7X34 - chains C and 3; structure by electron microscopy, 3.10 A resolution.

Chain C:
Molecule: Zuotin
From: Saccharomyces cerevisiae
Reference sequence: P32527 (ZUO1_YEAST); residue numbers follow UniProt; this construct covers 334-433
Chain sequence (100 residues; each row starts with the number of its first residue):
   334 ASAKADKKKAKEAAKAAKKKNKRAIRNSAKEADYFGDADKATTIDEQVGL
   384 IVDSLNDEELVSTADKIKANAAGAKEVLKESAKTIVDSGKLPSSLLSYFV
Reported in the primary citation:
  - binding site for the 130-nt RNA strand (chain 3): Lys337, Lys352, Arg356
  - mutagenesis - K352A/R356A: decreased growth

Chain 3:
Molecule: 130-nt RNA strand
From: Saccharomyces cerevisiae
Sequence (130 nucleotides; row label = number of the first residue in the row):
  1637 CGCCCGUCGCUAGUACCGAUUGAAUGGCUUAGUGAGGCCUCAGGAUCUGC
  1687 UUAGAGAAGGGGGCAACUCCAUCUCAGAGCGGAGAAUUUGGACAAACUUG
  1737 GUCAUUUAGAGGAACUAAAAGUCGUAACAA
Disordered / not traced: 1637-1672

How chain C and chain 3 interact:
Residue-residue contacts (13):
  Lys337(C) - A1693(3)  phosphate contact
  Lys341(C) - A1693(3)  salt bridge to the phosphate
  Lys344(C) - A1693(3)  phosphate contact
  Lys344(C) - A1694(3)  phosphate contact
  Lys348(C) - G1697(3)  phosphate contact
  Lys348(C) - G1698(3)  base contact
  Lys348(C) - C1700(3)  base contact
  Lys351(C) - G1696(3)  phosphate contact
  Lys352(C) - G1697(3)  phosphate contact
  Lys352(C) - C1700(3)  base contact
  Lys355(C) - G1697(3)  salt bridge to the phosphate
  Arg356(C) - G1699(3)  salt bridge to the phosphate
  Arg356(C) - C1700(3)  salt bridge to the phosphate

Overview:
8 residues of chain C face 7 of chain 3 across their interface, with 4 salt bridges. Among the polar pairs are
Lys341(C)-A1693(3), Lys355(C)-G1697(3) and Arg356(C)-G1699(3). From the paper: a binding site for the 130-nt
RNA strand (chain 3) at Lys337(C), Lys352(C) and Arg356(C); K352A/R356A of chain C reduce growth.
Chain C is Zuotin and chain 3 is a 130-nt RNA strand, both from Saccharomyces cerevisiae; the structure,
Cryo-EM structure of RNC-RAC complex in presence of Ssb from S. cerevisiae 2, was determined by electron
microscopy (same publication as 7X3K).
